8VDT - chains A and C of the 3 polymer chains in the assembly; structure by X-ray diffraction, 2.78 A resolution.

# Chain A
Protein: DNA ligase 1
Organism: Homo sapiens
Notes: EC 6.5.1.1
UniProtKB: P18858 (DNLI1_HUMAN); residue numbers follow UniProt; this construct covers 261-918
Sequence (658 residues; numbered 261 to 918; the number before each row is that of its first residue):
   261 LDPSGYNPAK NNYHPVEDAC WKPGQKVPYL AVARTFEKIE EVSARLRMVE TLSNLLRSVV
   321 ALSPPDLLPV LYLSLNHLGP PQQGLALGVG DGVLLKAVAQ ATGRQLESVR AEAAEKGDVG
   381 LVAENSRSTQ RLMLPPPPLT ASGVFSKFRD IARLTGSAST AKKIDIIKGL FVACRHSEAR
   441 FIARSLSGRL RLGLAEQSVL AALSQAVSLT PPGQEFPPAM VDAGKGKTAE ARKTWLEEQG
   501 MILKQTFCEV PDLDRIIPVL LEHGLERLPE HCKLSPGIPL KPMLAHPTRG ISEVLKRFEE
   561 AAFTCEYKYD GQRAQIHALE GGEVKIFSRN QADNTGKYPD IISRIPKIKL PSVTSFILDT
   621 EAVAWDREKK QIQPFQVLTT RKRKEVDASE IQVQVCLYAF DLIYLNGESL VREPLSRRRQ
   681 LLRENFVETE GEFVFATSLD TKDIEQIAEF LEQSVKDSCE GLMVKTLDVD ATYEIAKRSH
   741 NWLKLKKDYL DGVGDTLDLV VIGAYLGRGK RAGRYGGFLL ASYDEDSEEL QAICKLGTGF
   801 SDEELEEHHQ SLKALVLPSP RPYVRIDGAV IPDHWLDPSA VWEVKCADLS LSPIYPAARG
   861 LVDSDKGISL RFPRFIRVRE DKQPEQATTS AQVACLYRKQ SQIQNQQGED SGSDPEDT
Disordered / not traced: 386-392, 558-559, 739-740, 907-918
Sequence notes: conflict Ala-346 (Glu in P18858), Ala-592 (Glu in P18858)
From the paper describing this entry:
  - conformationally variable residues (order/disorder transition, side-chain flip): Lys-568, Arg-573, Glu-621, Lys-744
  - catalytic residues: Lys-568 (citing earlier work)

# Chain C
Molecule: 18-nt DNA strand
Sequence (18 nucleotides; row label = number of the first residue in the row):
     1 GTCCGACTAC GCATCAGC

# Interface between chain A and chain C
Pairs across the interface - 61 pairs, chain A then chain C:
  Arg-305(A) with DT2(C), hydrogen bond to the base; DC3(C), hydrogen bond to the sugar
  Lys-356(A) with DG17(C), salt bridge to the phosphate
  Thr-415(A) with DC15(C), phosphate contact
  Gly-416(A) with DC15(C), hydrogen bond to the phosphate
  Ser-417(A) with DA16(C), phosphate contact
  Ala-418(A) with DA16(C), hydrogen bond to the phosphate
  Ser-419(A) with DA16(C), hydrogen bond to the phosphate
  Thr-420(A) with DC15(C), phosphate contact; DA16(C), hydrogen bond to the phosphate
  Arg-451(A) with DG5(C), phosphate contact; DA6(C), salt bridge to the phosphate
  Leu-452(A) with DG5(C), hydrogen bond to the phosphate
  Gly-453(A) with DC4(C), sugar contact; DG5(C), hydrogen bond to the phosphate
  Leu-454(A) with DC4(C), phosphate contact; DG5(C), phosphate contact
  Ala-455(A) with DC4(C), hydrogen bond to the phosphate; DG5(C), phosphate contact
  Glu-456(A) with DC4(C), phosphate contact
  Gln-457(A) with DC3(C), sugar contact; DC4(C), hydrogen bond to the phosphate
  Ser-458(A) with DC3(C), hydrogen bond to the phosphate; DC4(C), hydrogen bond to the phosphate
  Gln-636(A) with DC10(C), sugar contact; DG11(C), phosphate contact
  Thr-639(A) with DG11(C), sugar contact; DC12(C), sugar contact
  Thr-640(A) with DG11(C), sugar contact; DC12(C), phosphate contact
  Arg-641(A) with DC12(C), sugar contact
  Lys-642(A) with DC12(C), phosphate contact; DA13(C), phosphate contact
  Arg-643(A) with DG11(C), base contact; DC12(C), phosphate contact; DA13(C), hydrogen bond to the phosphate
  Gly-767(A) with DC7(C), phosphate contact
  Arg-768(A) with DA6(C), phosphate contact; DC7(C), hydrogen bond to the phosphate
  Gly-769(A) with DA6(C), phosphate contact
  Lys-770(A) with DG5(C), phosphate contact; DA6(C), hydrogen bond to the phosphate
  Arg-771(A) with DA6(C), sugar contact
  Gly-776(A) with DC7(C), sugar contact
  Cys-794(A) with DA9(C), phosphate contact
  Lys-795(A) with DT8(C), salt bridge to the phosphate; DA9(C), salt bridge to the phosphate
  Leu-796(A) with DT8(C), sugar contact
  Gly-797(A) with DC7(C), sugar contact; DT8(C), sugar contact
  Ser-850(A) with DA9(C), hydrogen bond to the phosphate; DC10(C), hydrogen bond to the phosphate
  Leu-851(A) with DC10(C), phosphate contact
  Ser-852(A) with DC10(C), hydrogen bond to the phosphate
  Pro-853(A) with DC10(C), phosphate contact; DG11(C), phosphate contact
  Tyr-855(A) with DA9(C), hydrogen bond to the phosphate; DC10(C), phosphate contact
  Ser-869(A) with DA9(C), phosphate contact; DC10(C), phosphate contact
  Leu-870(A) with DA9(C), sugar contact
Also at the interface, not in a pair above, chain A (46 interface residues in all): Ala-421, Arg-449, Lys-504, Lys-644, Thr-798, Phe-872, Pro-873

# In short
Chain A and chain C form an interface of 46 and 15 residues respectively, with 19 hydrogen bonds and 4 salt
bridges. Polar pairs include Arg-305(A)/DT2(C), Arg-305(A)/DC3(C) and Gly-416(A)/DC15(C). From the paper: the
catalytic residue Lys-568(A); conformational variability at Lys-568(A), Arg-573(A) and Glu-621(A) among
others.
Chain A is DNA ligase 1 (Homo sapiens) and chain C is an 18-nt DNA strand; the structure, DNA Ligase 1 with
nick DNA 3'rA:T, was determined by X-ray diffraction, deposited together with 8VDN, 8VDS, 8VZL and 8VZM.
